PDB entry 3V1K | X-ray diffraction, 2.13 A resolution | chains A and B

Chain A (and B):
Name: 2-hydroxy-6-oxo-6-phenylhexa-2,4-dienoate hydrolase
Organism: Burkholderia xenovorans
Notes: EC 3.7.1.8; chain B of this document is another copy of the same molecule, construct and numbering; everything in this record applies to it too
UniProtKB: P47229 (BPHD_BURXL); numbering as in UniProt (aligned over 1-286)
Chain sequence (286 residues; each row starts with the number of its first residue):
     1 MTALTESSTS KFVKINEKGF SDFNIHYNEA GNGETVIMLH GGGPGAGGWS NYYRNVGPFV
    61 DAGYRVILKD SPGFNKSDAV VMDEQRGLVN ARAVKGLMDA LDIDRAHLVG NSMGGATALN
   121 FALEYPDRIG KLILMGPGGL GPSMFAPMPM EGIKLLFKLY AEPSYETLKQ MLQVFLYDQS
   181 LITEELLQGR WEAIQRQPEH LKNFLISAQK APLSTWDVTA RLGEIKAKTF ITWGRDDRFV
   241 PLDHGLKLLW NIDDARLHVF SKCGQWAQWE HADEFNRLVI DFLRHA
Unresolved in the structure: 1 (chain B: 1-3)
Construct notes: engineered mutation Gln265 (His in P47229)
Swiss-Prot annotation at these positions:
  - binding site (substrate): Gly42, Gly43, Asn51, Asn111, Ser180, Arg190, Trp266
  - site: Ser112 (Transition state stabilizer)
Residues lining bound ligands: malonic acid (MLA): Gly41, Gly42, Gly43, Ala46, Asn51, Asn111, Ser112, Phe175, Arg190, Phe239, Gln265, Trp266

Chain A / chain B interface:
Residue-residue contacts - 35 pairs, chain A then chain B:
  Phe145(A) - Phe145(B)  hydrophobic
  Phe230(A) - His258(B)
  Arg235(A) - Leu249(B)  hydrogen bond (side chain-backbone)
  Arg235(A) - Trp250(B)
  Asp236(A) - Trp250(B)
  Leu242(A) - Leu246(B)  hydrophobic
  Leu249(A) - Arg235(B)  hydrogen bond (backbone-side chain)
  Leu249(A) - Val259(B)  hydrophobic
  Leu249(A) - Ser261(B)
  Trp250(A) - Arg235(B)
  Trp250(A) - Asp236(B)
  Asp253(A) - Ser261(B)
  Asp253(A) - Lys262(B)  salt bridge
  Ala255(A) - Ser261(B)  hydrogen bond (backbone-side chain)
  Arg256(A) - His258(B)
  Arg256(A) - Val259(B)
  Arg256(A) - Glu274(B)  salt bridge
  Leu257(A) - Leu257(B)
  Leu257(A) - His258(B)
  Leu257(A) - Val259(B)  hydrogen bond (backbone-backbone)
  His258(A) - Arg256(B)
  His258(A) - Leu257(B)
  His258(A) - His258(B)  hydrogen bond
  Val259(A) - Leu249(B)  hydrophobic
  Val259(A) - Arg256(B)
  Val259(A) - Leu257(B)  hydrogen bond (backbone-backbone)
  Ser261(A) - Ala255(B)
  Lys262(A) - Asp253(B)  salt bridge
  Glu274(A) - Arg256(B)  salt bridge
  Arg277(A) - Asp281(B)  salt bridge
  Arg277(A) - His285(B)
  Leu278(A) - Leu278(B)  hydrophobic
  Asp281(A) - Arg277(B)  salt bridge
  His285(A) - Arg277(B)
  Ala286(A) - Arg277(B)
Also at the interface, not in a pair above, chain A (24 interface residues in all): Leu246, Asp254, Phe282
Also at the interface, not in a pair above, chain B (23 interface residues in all): Phe230, Leu242, Asp254, Phe260

Overview:
Chain A and chain B form an interface of 24 and 23 residues respectively; the contacts include 6 hydrogen
bonds and 6 salt bridges. Polar contacts include Asp253(A)-Lys262(B), Arg256(A)-Glu274(B) and
Arg277(A)-Asp281(B). Chain A binds malonic acid.
Chain A and chain B are both 2-hydroxy-6-oxo-6-phenylhexa-2,4-dienoate hydrolase (Burkholderia xenovorans);
the structure, Crystal Structure of the H265Q mutant of a C-C hydrolase, BphD from Burkholderia xenovorans
LB400, was determined by X-ray diffraction (same publication as 3V1L, 3V1M and 3V1N).
